PDB entry 7NP3 | electron microscopy, 3.30 A resolution | chains A and C of the 4 polymer chains in the assembly

== Chain A (and C) ==
Molecule: Potassium/sodium hyperpolarization-activated cyclic nucleotide-gated channel 4
From: Oryctolagus cuniculus
Notes: chain C of this document is another copy of the same molecule, construct and numbering; everything in this record applies to it too
UniProt: Q9TV66 (HCN4_RABIT); aligned in 2 segments with insertions or deletions, so no single offset holds: 1-781 ~ UniProt 1-783; 782-892 ~ UniProt 1065-1175
Sequence (892 residues; row label = number of the first residue in the row):
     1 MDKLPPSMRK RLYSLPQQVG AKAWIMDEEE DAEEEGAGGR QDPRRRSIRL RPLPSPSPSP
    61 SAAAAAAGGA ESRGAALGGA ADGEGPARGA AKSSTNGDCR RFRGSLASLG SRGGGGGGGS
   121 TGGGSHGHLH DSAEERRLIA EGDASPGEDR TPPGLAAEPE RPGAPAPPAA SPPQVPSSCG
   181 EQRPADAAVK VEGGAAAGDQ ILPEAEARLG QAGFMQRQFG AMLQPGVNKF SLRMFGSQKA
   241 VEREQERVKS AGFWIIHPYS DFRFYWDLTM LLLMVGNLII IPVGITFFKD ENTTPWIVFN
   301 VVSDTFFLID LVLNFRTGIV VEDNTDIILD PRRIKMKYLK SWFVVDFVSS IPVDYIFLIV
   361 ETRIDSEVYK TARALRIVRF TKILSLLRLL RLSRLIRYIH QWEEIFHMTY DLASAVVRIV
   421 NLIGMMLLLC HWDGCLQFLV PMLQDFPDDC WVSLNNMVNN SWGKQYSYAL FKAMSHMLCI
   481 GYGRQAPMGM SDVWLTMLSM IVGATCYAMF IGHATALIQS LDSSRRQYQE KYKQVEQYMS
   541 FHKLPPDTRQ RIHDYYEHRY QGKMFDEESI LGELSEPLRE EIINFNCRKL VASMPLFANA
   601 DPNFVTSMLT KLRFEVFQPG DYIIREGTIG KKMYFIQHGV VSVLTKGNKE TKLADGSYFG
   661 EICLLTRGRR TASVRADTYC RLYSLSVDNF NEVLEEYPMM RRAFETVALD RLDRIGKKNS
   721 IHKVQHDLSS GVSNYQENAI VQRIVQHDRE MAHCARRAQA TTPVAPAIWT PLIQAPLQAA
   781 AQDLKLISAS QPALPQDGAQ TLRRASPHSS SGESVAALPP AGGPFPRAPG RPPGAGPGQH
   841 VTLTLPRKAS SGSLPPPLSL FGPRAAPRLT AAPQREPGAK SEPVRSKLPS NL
Unresolved in the structure: 1-216, 707-892
Construct notes: insertion (821-824)
Swiss-Prot annotation at these positions:
  - binding site (3',5'-cyclic GMP): Tyr560, Lys563, Phe565, Glu567
  - binding site (3',5'-cyclic AMP): Gly660, Glu661, Cys663, Arg670, Thr671, Val674, Arg711
  - modified residue (Phosphoserine): Ser145, Ser806, Ser810
What the authors report for this chain:
  - conformationally variable residues (domain motion, helix shift, order/disorder transition, side-chain flip): Glu403, His407, Asp411, Tyr507, Phe510, Ile511, Thr515, Gln519, Ser540, Glu557, His558
  - mutagenesis - H407A/H553A (Tm change 10 degC): decreased stability

== Chain A / chain C interface ==
Pairs across the interface (6):
  Glu322(A) - Ser540(C)
  Glu322(A) - Lys543(C)  salt bridge
  Asn324(A) - Lys543(C)
  Ser540(A) - Glu322(C)
  Lys543(A) - Glu322(C)  salt bridge
  Lys543(A) - Asn324(C)

== Overview ==
The chain A/chain C interface involves 4 residues from each chain, with 2 salt bridges. The salt-bridged pair
is Glu322(A)-Lys543(C). UniProt lists 4 residues binding 3',5'-cyclic GMP and 7 residues binding 3',5'-cyclic
AMP on chain A. The paper reports that H407A/H553A of chain A reduce stability; conformational variability at
Glu403(A), His407(A) and Asp411(A) among others.
Both chains are Potassium/sodium hyperpolarization-activated cyclic nucleotide-gated channel 4 (Oryctolagus
cuniculus). Entry 7NP3 (cAMP-free rabbit HCN4 stabilized in LMNG-CHS detergent mixture) was determined by
electron microscopy together with 7NP4 and 7NMN from the same study.
